Entry 8HAH (electron microscopy, 3.90 A resolution); this record covers chains E and J of the 11 polymer chains in the assembly.

Chain E:
Name: Histone H3.1
From: Homo sapiens
UniProt: P68431 (H31_HUMAN); residues 1-135 here correspond to UniProt positions 2-136 (UniProt number = residue number + 1)
Sequence (135 residues; row label = number of the first residue in the row):
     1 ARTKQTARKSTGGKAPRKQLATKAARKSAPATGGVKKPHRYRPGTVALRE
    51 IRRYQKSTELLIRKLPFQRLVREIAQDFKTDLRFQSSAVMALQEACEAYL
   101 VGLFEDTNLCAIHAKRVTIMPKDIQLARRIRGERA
Not modelled in the structure: 1-36
UniProt features mapped onto this chain:
  - modified residue: Arg-2 (Asymmetric dimethylarginine), Thr-3 (Phosphothreonine), Lys-4 (Allysine), Gln-5 (5-glutamyl dopamine), Thr-6 (Phosphothreonine), Arg-8 (Citrulline), Lys-9 (N6,N6,N6-trimethyllysine), Ser-10 (ADP-ribosylserine), Thr-11 (Phosphothreonine), Lys-14 (N6-(2-hydroxyisobutyryl)lysine), Arg-17 (Asymmetric dimethylarginine), Lys-18 (N6-(2-hydroxyisobutyryl)lysine), Lys-23 (N6-(2-hydroxyisobutyryl)lysine), Arg-26 (Citrulline), Lys-27 (N6,N6,N6-trimethyllysine), Ser-28 (ADP-ribosylserine), Lys-36 (N6,N6,N6-trimethyllysine), Lys-37 (N6-methyllysine), Tyr-41 (Phosphotyrosine), Lys-56 (N6,N6,N6-trimethyllysine) and 8 more in UniProt
  - lipidation: Lys-18 (N6-decanoyllysine)

Chain J:
Molecule: 180-nt DNA strand
From: Homo sapiens
Sequence (180 nucleotides; each row starts with the number of its first residue):
     1 ATCCGTCCGTTACCGCCATCAATATCCACCTGCAGATTCTACCAAAAGTG
    51 TATTTGGAAACTGCTCCATCAAAAGGCATGTTCAGCTGAATTCAGCTGAA
   101 CATGCCTTTTGATGGAGCAGTTTCCAAATACACTTTTGGTAGAATCTGCA
   151 GGTGGATATTGATGGCGGTAACGGACGGAT
Not modelled in the structure: 1-5, 170-180

Interface between chain E and chain J:
Contacting residue pairs (5):
  Lys-37(E) / DG161(J)  hydrogen bond to the phosphate
  Lys-37(E) / DA162(J)  salt bridge to the phosphate
  His-39(E) / DT160(J)  phosphate contact
  His-39(E) / DG161(J)  sugar contact
  Arg-72(E) / DA68(J)  salt bridge to the phosphate
Also at the interface, not in a pair above, chain E (6 interface residues in all): Arg-40, Arg-42, Val-117
Also at the interface, not in a pair above, chain J (7 interface residues in all): DC83, DC86, DG88

Summary:
The interface between chain E and chain J involves 6 residues on one side and 7 on the other; the contacts
include 1 hydrogen bond and 2 salt bridges. Polar pairs include Lys-37(E)/DG161(J), Lys-37(E)/DA162(J) and
Arg-72(E)/DA68(J).
Chain E is Histone H3.1 and chain J is a 180-nt DNA strand, both from Homo sapiens; the structure, Cryo-EM
structure of the p300 catalytic core bound to the H4K12acK16ac nucleosome, class 2 (3.9 angstrom ..., was
determined by electron microscopy, deposited together with 8HAG, 8HAI, 8HAJ, 8HAK, 8HAL, 8HAM and 8HAN.
